8SW3 - chains G and I of the 18 polymer chains in the assembly; structure by electron microscopy, 2.80 A resolution.

Chain G:
Protein: RM20A3 heavy chain variable region
Sequence (125 residues; numbered 1 to 113 plus 12 insertion-coded residues; the number before each row is that of its first residue; a row labelled like 82A-82C holds insertion residues (82A, then the next letters in order)):
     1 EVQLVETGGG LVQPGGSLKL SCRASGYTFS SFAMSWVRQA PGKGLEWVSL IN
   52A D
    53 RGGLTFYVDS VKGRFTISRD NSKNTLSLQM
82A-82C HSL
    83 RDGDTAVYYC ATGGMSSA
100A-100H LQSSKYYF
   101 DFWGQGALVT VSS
Disordered / not traced: 113
Cystine bridges: Cys-22/Cys-92

Chain I:
Protein: RM20A3 light chain variable region
Sequence (111 residues; numbered 1 to 107 plus 5 insertion-coded residues; 1 number in that range is skipped by the numbering (no residue carries it; nothing is unmodelled there); the number before each row is that of its first residue; a row labelled like 27A-27C holds insertion residues (27A, then the next letters in order)):
     1 QSALTQPPS
    11 VSGSPGQSVT ISCTGTS
27A-27C SDI
    28 GSYNYVSWYQ QHPGKAPKLM IYDVTQRPSG VSDRFSGSKS GNTASLTISG LQADDEADYY
    88 CSAYAGRQ
95A-95B TF
    96 YIFGGGTRLT VL
Disordered / not traced: 1-2, 107
Cystine bridges: Cys-23/Cys-88

Chain G / chain I interface:
Pairs across the interface (33; chain G residue first):
  Gln-39(G) with Gln-38(I), hydrogen bond; Tyr-87(I), hydrogen bond
  Gly-44(G) with Tyr-87(I)
  Leu-45(G) with Pro-44(I), hydrophobic; Tyr-87(I); Phe-98(I)
  Trp-47(G) with Phe-95B(I), hydrophobic; Tyr-96(I); Phe-98(I)
  Leu-50(G) with Phe-95B(I), hydrophobic
  Phe-58(G) with Phe-95B(I), hydrophobic
  Tyr-91(G) with Gln-38(I); Lys-42(I); Ala-43(I), hydrophobic
  Gly-96(G) with Tyr-96(I), hydrogen bond (backbone-side chain)
  Ser-100D(G) with Tyr-32(I)
  Tyr-100F(G) with Tyr-32(I), hydrophobic; Ser-34(I); Tyr-91(I), hydrophobic; Tyr-96(I)
  Tyr-100G(G) with Ser-34(I); Tyr-36(I); Leu-46(I), hydrophobic; Tyr-49(I), hydrophobic; Tyr-96(I)
  Phe-100H(G) with Tyr-36(I), hydrogen bond (backbone-side chain); Leu-46(I); Tyr-96(I), hydrophobic; Phe-98(I), hydrophobic
  Asp-101(G) with Leu-46(I)
  Trp-103(G) with Tyr-36(I); Pro-44(I)
  Gly-104(G) with Ala-43(I)
Also at the interface, not in a pair above, chain G (22 interface residues in all): Val-37, Lys-43, Glu-46, Lys-64, Met-97, Lys-100E, Gln-105
Also at the interface, not in a pair above, chain I (16 interface residues in all): Asp-50, Gln-95

Overview:
22 residues of chain G face 16 of chain I across their interface, with 4 hydrogen bonds. Polar contacts
include Gln-39(G)/Gln-38(I), Gln-39(G)/Tyr-87(I) and Gly-96(G)/Tyr-96(I).
Here chain G is RM20A3 heavy chain variable region and chain I is RM20A3 light chain variable region. Entry
8SW3 (BG505 GT1.1 SOSIP in complex with NHP Fabs 12C11 and RM20A3) was determined by electron microscopy (same
publication as 8D01 and 8D0Y).
